1LED - chain A; structure by X-ray diffraction, 2.00 A resolution.

Chain A:
Protein: West-central african legume lectin IV
Organism: Griffonia simplicifolia
UniProtKB: P24146 (LEC4_GRISI); numbering as in UniProt (aligned over 2-243)
Sequence (243 residues; row label = number of the first residue in the row):
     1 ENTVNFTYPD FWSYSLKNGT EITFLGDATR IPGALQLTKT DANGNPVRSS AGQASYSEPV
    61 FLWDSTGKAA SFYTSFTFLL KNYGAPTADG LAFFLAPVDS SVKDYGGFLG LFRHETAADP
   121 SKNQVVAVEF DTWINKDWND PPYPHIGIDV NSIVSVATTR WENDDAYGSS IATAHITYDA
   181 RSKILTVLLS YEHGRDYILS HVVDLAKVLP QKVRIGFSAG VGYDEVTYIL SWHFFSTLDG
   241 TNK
Glycans and other covalent adducts: glycan linked to Asn18
Modified positions: Glu1 (pyroglutamic acid; PCA)
Metal / ion sites: Mn2+: Glu129, Asp131, Asp140, His145; Ca2+: Asp131, Trp133, Asn135, Asp140
Curated features (UniProtKB/Swiss-Prot):
  - binding site (Mn(2+)): Glu129, Asp131, Asp140, His145
  - binding site (Ca(2+)): Asp131, Trp133, Asn135, Asp140
  - glycosylation (N-linked (GlcNAc...) asparagine): Asn5, Asn18

In short:
N-acetylglucosamine is covalently linked to Asn18. Glu129, Asp131, Asp140 and His145 coordinate Mn2+. The Ca2+
site is built by Asp131, Trp133, Asn135 and Asp140. From UniProt: 4 Mn2+-binding residues and 4 Ca2+-binding
residues.
Chain A is West-central african legume lectin IV (Griffonia simplicifolia); the structure, Structures of the
lectin IV of griffonia simplicifolia and its complex with the lewis B human ..., was determined by X-ray
diffraction (same publication as 1GSL and 1LEC).
